4XDR - chain A; structure by X-ray diffraction, 1.40 A resolution.

Chain A:
Name: FAD:protein FMN transferase
Organism: Treponema pallidum (strain Nichols)
Notes: EC 2.7.1.180
Reference sequence: O83774 (APBE_TREPA); residues 1-340 here correspond to UniProt positions 23-362 (UniProt number = residue number + 22)
Sequence (340 residues; each row starts with the number of its first residue):
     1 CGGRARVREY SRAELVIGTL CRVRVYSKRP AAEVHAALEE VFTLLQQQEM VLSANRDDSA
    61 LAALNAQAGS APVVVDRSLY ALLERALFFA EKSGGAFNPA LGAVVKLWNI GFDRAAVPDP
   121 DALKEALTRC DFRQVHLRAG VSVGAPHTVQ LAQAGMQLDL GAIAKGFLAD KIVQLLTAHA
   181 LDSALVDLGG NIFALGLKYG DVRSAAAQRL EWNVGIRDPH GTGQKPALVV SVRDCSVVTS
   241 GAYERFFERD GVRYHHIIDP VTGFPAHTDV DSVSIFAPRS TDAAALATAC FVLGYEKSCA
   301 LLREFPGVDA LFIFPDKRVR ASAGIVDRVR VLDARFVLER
Unresolved in the structure: 1-4, 201-207
Differences from the reference sequence: conflict Val-104 (Unk126 in O83774); engineered mutation Ala-284 (Asp306 in O83774)
Bound ions: Mg2+ near His-267 (its only coordinating residue here)
Small-molecule neighbours: adenosine (ADN): Ala-96, Phe-97, Asn-98, Leu-101, Val-105, Asp-159, Gly-161, Ala-162, Arg-245, His-256, Ile-257, Ile-258, Pro-260, Thr-288, Val-292
UniProt features mapped onto this chain:
  - binding site (FAD): Ala-96 to Asn-98, Asp-159, Lys-165, His-256 to Ile-258
  - binding site (Mg(2+)): Ala-162, Thr-288
  - lipidation: Cys-1 (N-palmitoyl cysteine)
From the paper describing this entry:
  - mutagenesis - N55Y: abolished catalytic activity (FAD pyrophosphatase activity)
  - mutagenesis - S240A, E244A, R245A, H256A: decreased catalytic activity
  - catalytic residues: Ser-240, Glu-244, Arg-245, His-256 (proposed by the authors, not directly observed)
  - mutagenesis - N55Y: unchanged catalytic activity on flavinylate TP0171
  - mutagenesis - D284A, T288A: abolished catalytic activity on FAD
  - mutagenesis - K165A, K165E: increased catalytic activity on FAD

Summary:
Chain A binds adenosine. From UniProt: 8 FAD-binding residues and Mg2+-binding residues Ala-162 and Thr-288.
From the paper: catalytic residues Ser-240, Glu-244 and Arg-245 among others; S240A, E244A and R245A, among
others, reduce catalytic activity; 9 substitutions were tested in all.
Chain A is FAD:protein FMN transferase (Treponema pallidum (strain Nichols)); the structure, Crystal structure
of Treponema pallidum TP0796 Flavin trafficking protein, a bifunctional FMN transferase/FAD pyrophosphatase,
D284A mutant ..., was determined by X-ray diffraction together with 4XDT and 4XDU from the same study.
